Entry 4S3I (X-ray diffraction, 1.95 A resolution); this record covers chain A.

# Chain A
Protein: DNA polymerase III subunit beta
Source organism: Helicobacter pylori 26695
Notes: EC 2.7.7.7
UniProt: K4NBW6 (K4NBW6_HELPY); numbering as in UniProt (aligned over 1-374)
Sequence (384 residues; each row starts with the number of its first residue; numbers below 1 keep their minus sign (Met-1 is residue -1)):
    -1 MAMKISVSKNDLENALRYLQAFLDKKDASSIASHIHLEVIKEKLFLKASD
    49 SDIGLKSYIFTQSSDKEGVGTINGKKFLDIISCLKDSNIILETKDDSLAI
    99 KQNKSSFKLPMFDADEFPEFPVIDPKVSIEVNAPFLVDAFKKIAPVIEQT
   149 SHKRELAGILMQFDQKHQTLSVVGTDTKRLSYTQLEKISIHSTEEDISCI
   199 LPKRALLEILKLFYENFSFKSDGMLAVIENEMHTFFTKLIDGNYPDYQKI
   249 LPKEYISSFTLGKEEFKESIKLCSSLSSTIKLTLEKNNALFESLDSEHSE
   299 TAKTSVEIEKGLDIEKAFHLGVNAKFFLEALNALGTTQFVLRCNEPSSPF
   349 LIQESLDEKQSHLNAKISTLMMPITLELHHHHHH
Unresolved in the structure: -1 to 0, 375-382
Sequence notes: expression tag (-1 to 0, 375-382)
Reported in the primary citation:
  - self-association interface (contacts with another copy of this molecule); pairs are residue here / residue on that copy: Lys83-Glu266 (salt bridge)

# In short
The paper reports a self-association interface involving Lys83 and Glu266.
Chain A is DNA polymerase III subunit beta (Helicobacter pylori 26695); the structure, Crystal structure of
beta clamp from Helicobacter pylori, was determined by X-ray diffraction (same publication as 5FRQ and 4RKI).
